Entry 8S0A (electron microscopy, 3.20 A resolution); this record covers chains 2 and 5 of the 8 polymer chains in the assembly.

== Chain 2 ==
Name: DNA replication licensing factor MCM2
Organism: Homo sapiens
Notes: EC 3.6.4.12
Reference sequence: P49736 (MCM2_HUMAN); numbering as in UniProt (aligned over 1-904)
Sequence (904 residues; numbered 1 to 904; the number before each row is that of its first residue):
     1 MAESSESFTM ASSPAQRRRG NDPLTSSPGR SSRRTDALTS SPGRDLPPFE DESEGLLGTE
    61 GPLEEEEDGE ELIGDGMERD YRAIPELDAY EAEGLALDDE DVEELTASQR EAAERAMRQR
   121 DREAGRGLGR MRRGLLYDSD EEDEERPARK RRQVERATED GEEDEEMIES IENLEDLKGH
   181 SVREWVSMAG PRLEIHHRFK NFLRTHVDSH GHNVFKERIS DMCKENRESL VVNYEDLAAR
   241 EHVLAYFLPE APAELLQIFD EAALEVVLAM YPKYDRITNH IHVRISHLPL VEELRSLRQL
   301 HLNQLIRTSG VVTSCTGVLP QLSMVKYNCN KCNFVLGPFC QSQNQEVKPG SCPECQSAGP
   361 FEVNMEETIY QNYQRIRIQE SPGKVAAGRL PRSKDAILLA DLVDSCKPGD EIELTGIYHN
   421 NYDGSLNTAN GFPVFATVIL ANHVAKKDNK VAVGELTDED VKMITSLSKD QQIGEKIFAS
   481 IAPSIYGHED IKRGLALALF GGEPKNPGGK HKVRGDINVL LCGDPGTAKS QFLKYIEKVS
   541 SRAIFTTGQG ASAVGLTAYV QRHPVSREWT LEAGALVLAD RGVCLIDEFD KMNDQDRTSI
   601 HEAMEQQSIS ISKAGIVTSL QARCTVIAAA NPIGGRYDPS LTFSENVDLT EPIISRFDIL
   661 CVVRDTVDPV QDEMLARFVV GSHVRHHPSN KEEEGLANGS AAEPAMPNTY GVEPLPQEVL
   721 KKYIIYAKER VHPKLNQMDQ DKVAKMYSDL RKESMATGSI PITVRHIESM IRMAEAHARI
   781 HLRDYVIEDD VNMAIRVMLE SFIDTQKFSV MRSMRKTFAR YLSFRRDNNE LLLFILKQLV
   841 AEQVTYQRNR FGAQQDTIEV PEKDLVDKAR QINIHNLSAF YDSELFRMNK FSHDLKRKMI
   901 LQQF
Not modelled in the structure: 1-180, 447-457, 690-706, 903-904
Metal / ion sites: Zn2+: Cys329, Cys332, Cys352, Cys355; Mg2+: Ser530 (together with ATP)
Residues lining bound ligands:
  - ADP (adenosine-5'-diphosphate): His511, Glu605, Arg656, Val764, Arg765, Glu768
  - ATP (adenosine-5'-triphosphate): Ser484, Ile485, Tyr486, His488, Pro525, Gly526, Thr527, Ala528, Lys529, Ser530, Gln531, Asn631, Leu675, Val679
Swiss-Prot annotation at these positions:
  - zinc finger: Cys329 to Cys355 (C4-type)
  - motif: Ser655 to Asp658 (Arginine finger)
  - binding site (ADP): Ser530, Gln531
  - modified residue: Ala2 (N-acetylalanine), Ser12 (Phosphoserine), Ser13 (Phosphoserine), Thr25 (Phosphothreonine), Ser26 (Phosphoserine), Ser27 (Phosphoserine), Ser32 (Phosphoserine), Thr39 (Phosphothreonine), Ser40 (Phosphoserine), Ser41 (Phosphoserine), Ser53 (Phosphoserine), Thr59 (Phosphothreonine), Ser108 (Phosphoserine), Tyr137 (Phosphotyrosine), Ser139 (Phosphoserine), Lys216 (N6-acetyllysine), Ser381 (Phosphoserine), Ser484 (Phosphoserine)
  - cross-link: Lys178 (Glycyl lysine isopeptide (Lys-Gly) (interchain with G-Cter in SUMO2))

== Chain 5 ==
Name: DNA replication licensing factor MCM5
Organism: Homo sapiens
Notes: EC 3.6.4.12
Reference sequence: P33992 (MCM5_HUMAN); residue numbers follow UniProt; this construct covers 1-734
Sequence (734 residues; row label = number of the first residue in the row):
     1 MSGFDDPGIF YSDSFGGDAQ ADEGQARKSQ LQRRFKEFLR QYRVGTDRTG FTFKYRDELK
    61 RHYNLGEYWI EVEMEDLASF DEDLADYLYK QPAEHLQLLE EAAKEVADEV TRPRPSGEEV
   121 LQDIQVMLKS DASPSSIRSL KSDMMSHLVK IPGIIIAASA VRAKATRISI QCRSCRNTLT
   181 NIAMRPGLEG YALPRKCNTD QAGRPKCPLD PYFIMPDKCK CVDFQTLKLQ ELPDAVPHGE
   241 MPRHMQLYCD RYLCDKVVPG NRVTIMGIYS IKKFGLTTSR GRDRVGVGIR SSYIRVLGIQ
   301 VDTDGSGRSF AGAVSPQEEE EFRRLAALPN VYEVISKSIA PSIFGGTDMK KAIACLLFGG
   361 SRKRLPDGLT RRGDINLLML GDPGTAKSQL LKFVEKCSPI GVYTSGKGSS AAGLTASVMR
   421 DPSSRNFIME GGAMVLADGG VVCIDEFDKM REDDRVAIHE AMEQQTISIA KAGITTTLNS
   481 RCSVLAAANS VFGRWDETKG EDNIDFMPTI LSRFDMIFIV KDEHNEERDV MLAKHVITLH
   541 VSALTQTQAV EGEIDLAKLK KFIAYCRVKC GPRLSAEAAE KLKNRYIIMR SGARQHERDS
   601 DRRSSIPITV RQLEAIVRIA EALSKMKLQP FATEADVEEA LRLFQVSTLD AALSGTLSGV
   661 EGFTSQEDQE MLSRIEKQLK RRFAIGSQVS EHSIIKDFTK QKYPEHAIHK VLQLMLRRGE
   721 IQHRMQRKVL YRLK
Not modelled in the structure: 1-25, 44-50, 199-206, 303-315, 655-666
Metal / ion sites: Zn2+: Cys172, Cys175, Cys197; Mg2+: Ser388 (together with ADP)
Residues lining bound ligands:
  - ADP (adenosine-5'-diphosphate), molecule 1: Ser342, Ile343, Phe344, Pro383, Gly384, Thr385, Ala386, Lys387, Ser388, Gln389, Leu532, Val536
  - ADP, molecule 2: Arg371, Glu463, Gln464, Arg513, Val610, Arg611, Glu614
Swiss-Prot annotation at these positions:
  - binding site (ADP): Arg371
  - modified residue: Ser2 (N-acetylserine), Ser315 (Phosphoserine), Lys392 (N6-acetyllysine), Lys396 (N6-acetyllysine), Ser605 (Phosphoserine), Lys696 (N6-acetyllysine)
Reported in the primary citation:
  - conformationally variable residues (side-chain flip): Arg195

== Chain 2 / chain 5 interface ==
Residue-residue contacts - 102 pairs, chain 2 then chain 5:
  Gly317(2) with Arg243(5)
  Val318(2) with Arg243(5)
  Pro320(2) with Met145(5), hydrophobic
  Gln321(2) with Val287(5), hydrogen bond (side chain-backbone); Gly288(5)
  Leu322(2) with Gly288(5)
  Gln343(2) with Val287(5)
  Glu346(2) with Thr277(5); Gly288(5); Arg290(5), salt bridge
  Glu362(2) with Lys273(5); Gly275(5), hydrogen bond (side chain-backbone)
  Met365(2) with Ser270(5); Ile271(5)
  Tyr370(2) with Ser142(5), hydrogen bond (backbone-side chain); Met145(5), hydrophobic; Ile271(5)
  Gln371(2) with Ser142(5)
  Asn372(2) with Lys141(5); Ser142(5), hydrogen bond (side chain-backbone)
  Tyr373(2) with Ile289(5), hydrophobic
  Arg375(2) with Asp283(5), salt bridge; Val285(5)
  Ile397(2) with Val285(5), hydrophobic
  Asp404(2) with Arg243(5), salt bridge
  Val438(2) with Val285(5), hydrophobic
  Lys505(2) with His540(5)
  Pro507(2) with Ala543(5), hydrophobic
  Gly508(2) with Thr547(5)
  Gly509(2) with Leu556(5)
  Lys510(2) with Phe393(5); Leu556(5)
  His511(2) with Ser342(5); Gln389(5)
  Lys512(2) with Gln389(5)
  Ala543(2) with His238(5)
  Ile544(2) with His238(5)
  Thr557(2) with Ser410(5)
  His563(2) with Met241(5)
  Glu568(2) with Lys228(5), salt bridge
  Trp569(2) with Ile156(5); His244(5)
  Thr570(2) with Gln230(5); His244(5)
  Leu571(2) with Gln230(5), hydrogen bond (backbone-side chain)
  Arg581(2) with Asp234(5)
  Asp594(2) with Lys407(5), salt bridge; Arg451(5), salt bridge
  Thr598(2) with Ser405(5); Ser409(5)
  Ser599(2) with Ser410(5)
  His601(2) with Ser405(5); Glu446(5), salt bridge
  Glu602(2) with Ser405(5), hydrogen bond; Gly408(5); Ser409(5); Ser410(5), hydrogen bond (side chain-backbone)
  Glu605(2) with Ser388(5), hydrogen bond; Lys392(5); Tyr403(5)
  Gln606(2) with Tyr403(5)
  Ile609(2) with Ser410(5)
  Ser610(2) with Ser409(5); Ala411(5), hydrogen bond (backbone-backbone)
  Ile611(2) with Ala411(5), hydrophobic
  Ser612(2) with Ala411(5), hydrogen bond (backbone-backbone); Ala412(5); Gly431(5), hydrogen bond (side chain-backbone)
  Lys613(2) with Ala411(5); Glu430(5), salt bridge
  Gly615(2) with Pro259(5)
  Ile616(2) with Ile156(5); Gly260(5)
  Val617(2) with Gly260(5)
  Thr618(2) with Gly260(5)
  Ser619(2) with Arg262(5)
  Leu620(2) with Arg262(5)
  Thr650(2) with Lys449(5)
  Pro652(2) with Glu446(5)
  Leu735(2) with Val541(5)
  Asn736(2) with Val541(5)
  Gln740(2) with Lys534(5); Ile537(5); Thr538(5)
  Asp741(2) with Lys534(5), salt bridge
  Ala744(2) with Val530(5), hydrophobic
  Tyr747(2) with Asp529(5)
  Ser748(2) with Glu526(5)
  Arg751(2) with Asp522(5), salt bridge; His524(5); Asp529(5)
  Lys752(2) with His524(5); Glu526(5), salt bridge
  Met755(2) with His524(5)
  Ala756(2) with Leu716(5)
  Gly758(2) with Arg717(5)
  Pro761(2) with Arg494(5)
  Thr763(2) with Gly384(5)
  Arg765(2) with Pro383(5); Gly384(5)
  Ile771(2) with His540(5)
  Ser813(2) with Arg727(5)
Interface residues without a listed pair, chain 2 (91 interface residues in all): Gln341, Ser342, Gln345, Val363, Glu366, Gln374, Lys407, Tyr422, Asp423, Gly424, Glu503, Ser541, Arg542, Ala558, Asp580, Ala614, Lys734, Val743, Thr757, Val764, Glu768
Interface residues without a listed pair, chain 5 (81 interface residues in all): Gln91, Ser146, Ile154, Glu240, Tyr269, Phe274, Arg284, Gly286, Ser292, Pro341, Ile343, Glu395, Lys396, Thr404, Leu436, Ala533, Val536, Leu544, Gln713

== Overview ==
The interface between chain 2 and chain 5 involves 91 residues on one side and 81 on the other, with 11
hydrogen bonds and 11 salt bridges. Among the polar pairs are Glu346(2)-Arg290(5), Arg375(2)-Asp283(5) and
Asp404(2)-Arg243(5). One ADP molecule is bound between chain 2 and chain 5. The paper reports conformational
variability at Arg195(5).
Chain 2 is DNA replication licensing factor MCM2 and chain 5 is DNA replication licensing factor MCM5, both
from Homo sapiens; the structure, H. sapiens MCM2-7 hexamer bound to double stranded DNA, was determined by
electron microscopy, deposited together with 8S09, 8S0B, 8S0C, 8S0D, 8S0E and 8S0F.
